Entry 6HCO (electron microscopy, 3.58 A resolution); this record covers chains E and F of the 6 polymer chains in the assembly.

Chain E:
Protein: 5D3-Fab light chain
Source organism: Mus musculus
Notes: antibody fragment or engineered binder
Sequence (214 residues; numbered 1 to 214; the number before each row is that of its first residue):
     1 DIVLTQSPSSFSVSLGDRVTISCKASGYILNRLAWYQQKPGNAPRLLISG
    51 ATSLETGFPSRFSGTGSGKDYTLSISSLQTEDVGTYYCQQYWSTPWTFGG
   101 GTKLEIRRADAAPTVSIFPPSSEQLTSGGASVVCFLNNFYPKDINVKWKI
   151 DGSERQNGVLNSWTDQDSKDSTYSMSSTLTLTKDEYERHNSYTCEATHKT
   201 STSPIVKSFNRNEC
Not modelled in the structure: 108-214
Disulfide bonds: Cys23-Cys88

Chain F:
Protein: 5D3-Fab heavy chain
Source organism: Mus musculus
Notes: antibody fragment or engineered binder
Sequence (221 residues; numbered 1 to 221; the number before each row is that of its first residue):
     1 QVQLQESGPGLVKPSQSLSLTCTVTGFSITSDYAWNWIRQFPGKKLEWMG
    51 YINFDGGTTYNPSLRGRISITRDTSKNQFFLQLRSVTPEDTATYYCATFY
   101 GAKGTLDYWGQGTSVTVSSAKTTPPSVYPLAPVCGDTSGSSVTLGCLVKG
   151 YFPEPVTLTWNSGSLSSGVHTFPAVLQSDLYTLSSSVTVTSSTWPSQSIT
   201 CNVAHPASSTKVDKKIEPRGP
Not modelled in the structure: 1, 120-221
Disulfide bonds: Cys22-Cys96

Chain E / chain F interface:
Contacting residue pairs - 26 pairs, chain E then chain F:
  Tyr36(E) - Leu106(F)
  Gln38(E) - Gln40(F)  hydrogen bond
  Gln38(E) - Tyr95(F)
  Asn42(E) - Tyr95(F)  hydrogen bond (backbone-side chain)
  Ala43(E) - Tyr95(F)  hydrophobic
  Ala43(E) - Trp109(F)  hydrophobic
  Pro44(E) - Leu46(F)  hydrophobic
  Pro44(E) - Trp109(F)  hydrogen bond (backbone-side chain)
  Leu46(E) - Thr105(F)
  Leu46(E) - Asp107(F)
  Ser49(E) - Thr105(F)
  Glu55(E) - Lys103(F)  salt bridge
  Tyr87(E) - Gln40(F)  hydrogen bond
  Tyr87(E) - Lys44(F)  hydrogen bond (side chain-backbone)
  Tyr87(E) - Leu46(F)  hydrophobic
  Gln89(E) - Leu106(F)
  Tyr91(E) - Gly104(F)
  Tyr91(E) - Thr105(F)
  Thr94(E) - Trp48(F)
  Pro95(E) - Trp48(F)  hydrophobic
  Pro95(E) - Asn61(F)
  Trp96(E) - Asn36(F)
  Trp96(E) - Trp48(F)
  Trp96(E) - Phe99(F)  hydrophobic
  Phe98(E) - Leu46(F)  hydrophobic
  Gly100(E) - Lys44(F)
Also at the interface, not in a pair above, chain E (17 interface residues in all): Ala34
Also at the interface, not in a pair above, chain F (17 interface residues in all): Lys45, Pro62, Gly110

Summary:
Chain E and chain F each contribute 17 residues to their interface; the contacts include 5 hydrogen bonds and
1 salt bridge. Polar pairs include Glu55(E)-Lys103(F), Gln38(E)-Gln40(F) and Asn42(E)-Tyr95(F).
Chain E is 5D3-Fab light chain and chain F is 5D3-Fab heavy chain, both from Mus musculus; the structure,
Cryo-EM structure of the ABCG2 E211Q mutant bound to estrone 3-sulfate and 5D3-Fab, was determined by electron
microscopy together with 6HZM and 6HBU from the same study.
